PDB entry 8TVX | electron microscopy, 3.70 A resolution | chains B and R of the 15 polymer chains in the assembly

Chain B:
Protein: DNA-directed RNA polymerase subunit beta
Source organism: Saccharomyces cerevisiae
Notes: EC 2.7.7.6
UniProt: A0A6A5Q4H2 (A0A6A5Q4H2_YEASX); residue numbers follow UniProt; this construct covers 1-1224
Amino-acid sequence (1224 residues; numbered 1 to 1224; the number before each row is that of its first residue):
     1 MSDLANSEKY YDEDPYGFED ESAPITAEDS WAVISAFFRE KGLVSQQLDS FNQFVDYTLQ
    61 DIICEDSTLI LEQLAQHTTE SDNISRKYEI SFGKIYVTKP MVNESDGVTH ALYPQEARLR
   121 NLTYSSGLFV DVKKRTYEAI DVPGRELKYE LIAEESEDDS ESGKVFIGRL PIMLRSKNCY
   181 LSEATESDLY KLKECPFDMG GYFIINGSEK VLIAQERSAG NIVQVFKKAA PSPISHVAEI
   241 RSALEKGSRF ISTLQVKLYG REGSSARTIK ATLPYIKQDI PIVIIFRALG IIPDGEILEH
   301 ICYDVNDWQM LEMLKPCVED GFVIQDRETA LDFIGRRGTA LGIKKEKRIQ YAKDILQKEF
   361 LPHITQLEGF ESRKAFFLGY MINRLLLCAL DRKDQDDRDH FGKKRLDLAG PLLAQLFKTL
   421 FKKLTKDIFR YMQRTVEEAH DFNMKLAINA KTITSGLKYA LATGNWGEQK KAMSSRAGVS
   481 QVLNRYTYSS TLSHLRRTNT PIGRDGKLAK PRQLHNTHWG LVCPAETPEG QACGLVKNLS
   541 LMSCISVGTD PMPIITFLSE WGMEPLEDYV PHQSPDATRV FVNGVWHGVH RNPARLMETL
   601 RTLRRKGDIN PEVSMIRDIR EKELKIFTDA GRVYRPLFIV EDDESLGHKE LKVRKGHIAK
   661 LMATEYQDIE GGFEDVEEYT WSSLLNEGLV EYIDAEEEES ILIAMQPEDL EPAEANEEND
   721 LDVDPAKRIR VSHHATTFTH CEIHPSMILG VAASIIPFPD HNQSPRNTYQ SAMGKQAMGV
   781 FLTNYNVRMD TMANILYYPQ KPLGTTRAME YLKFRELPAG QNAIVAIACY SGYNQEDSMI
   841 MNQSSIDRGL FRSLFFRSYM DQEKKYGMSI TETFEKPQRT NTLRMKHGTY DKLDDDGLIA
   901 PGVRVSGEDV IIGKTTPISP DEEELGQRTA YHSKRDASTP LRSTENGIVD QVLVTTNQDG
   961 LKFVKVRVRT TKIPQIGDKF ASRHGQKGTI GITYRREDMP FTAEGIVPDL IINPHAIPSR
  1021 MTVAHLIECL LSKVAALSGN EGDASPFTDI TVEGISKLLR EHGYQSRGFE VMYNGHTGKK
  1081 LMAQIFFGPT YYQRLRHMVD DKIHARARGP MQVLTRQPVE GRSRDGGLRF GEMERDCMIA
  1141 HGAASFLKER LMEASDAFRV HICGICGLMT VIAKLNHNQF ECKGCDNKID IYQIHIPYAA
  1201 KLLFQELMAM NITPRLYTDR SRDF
Not modelled in the structure: 1-19, 73-86, 140-161, 244-251, 340-346, 436-441, 468-475, 503-513, 673-676, 717-735, 880-944
Metal / ion sites: Zn2+: Cys1163, Cys1166, Cys1182, Cys1185

Chain R:
Molecule: 10-nt RNA strand
Sequence (10 nucleotides; row label = number of the first residue in the row):
     1 AUCGAGAGGA

How chain B and chain R interact:
Pairs across the interface - 10 pairs, chain B then chain R:
  Gln481(B) with G6(R), phosphate contact; A7(R), sugar contact
  Gln776(B) with G8(R), hydrogen bond to the phosphate; G9(R), hydrogen bond to the phosphate
  Lys979(B) with G9(R), phosphate contact; A10(R), salt bridge to the phosphate
  Lys987(B) with A10(R), salt bridge to the phosphate
  His1097(B) with G8(R), sugar contact; G9(R), sugar contact
  Arg1124(B) with U2(R), salt bridge to the phosphate
Other interface residues (no listed pair), chain B (11 interface residues in all): Ala477, Gly478, Arg497, Arg1096, Lys1102
Other interface residues (no listed pair), chain R (8 interface residues in all): A1, A5

Overview:
Chain B and chain R form an interface of 11 and 8 residues respectively, with 2 hydrogen bonds and 3 salt
bridges. Polar contacts include Gln776(B)-G8(R), Gln776(B)-G9(R) and Lys979(B)-A10(R). Cys1163(B), Cys1166(B),
Cys1182(B) and Cys1185(B) coordinate Zn2+.
Here chain B is DNA-directed RNA polymerase subunit beta (Saccharomyces cerevisiae) and chain R is a 10-nt RNA
strand. Entry 8TVX (Cryo-EM structure of CPD-stalled Pol II (Conformation 2)) was determined by electron
microscopy, deposited together with 8TUG, 8TVP, 8TVQ, 8TVS, 8TVV, 8TVW and 8TVY.
